Entry 7NJL (electron microscopy, 2.71 A resolution); this record covers chains G and H of the 20 polymer chains in the assembly.

# Chain G
Molecule: ATP synthase gamma chain
Organism: Mycobacterium smegmatis (strain ATCC 700084 / mc(2)155)
Reference sequence: A0R201 (ATPG_MYCS2); residues 1-307 here = UniProt positions 1-307
Amino-acid sequence (307 residues; numbered 1 to 307; the number before each row is that of its first residue):
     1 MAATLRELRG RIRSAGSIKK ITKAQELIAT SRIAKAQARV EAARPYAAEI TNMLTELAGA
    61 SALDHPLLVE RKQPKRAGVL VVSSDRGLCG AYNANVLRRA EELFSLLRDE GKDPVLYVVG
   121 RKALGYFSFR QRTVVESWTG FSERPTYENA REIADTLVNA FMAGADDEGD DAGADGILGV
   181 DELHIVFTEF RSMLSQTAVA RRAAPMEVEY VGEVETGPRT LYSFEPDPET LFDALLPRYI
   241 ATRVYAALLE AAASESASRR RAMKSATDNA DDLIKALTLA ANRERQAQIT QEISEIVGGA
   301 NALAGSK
Unresolved in the structure: 1-2, 214-217, 305-307

# Chain H
Molecule: ATP synthase epsilon chain
Organism: Mycobacterium smegmatis (strain ATCC 700084 / mc(2)155)
Reference sequence: A0R1Z9 (ATPE_MYCS2); residue numbers follow UniProt; this construct covers 1-121
Amino-acid sequence (121 residues; row label = number of the first residue in the row):
     1 MADLNVEIVA VERELWSGPA TFVFTRTTAG EIGILPRHIP LVAQLVDDAM VRVEREGEDD
    61 LRIAVDGGFL SVTEETVRIL VENAQFESEI DADAAKEDAA SDDERTAAWG RARLRALGQI
   121 D
Unresolved in the structure: 1-2, 121

# Chain G / chain H interface
Pairs across the interface (41):
  Arg39(G) with Glu12(H), salt bridge
  Ala42(G) with Glu12(H); Arg13(H)
  Ala43(G) with Val11(H)
  Tyr46(G) with Val9(H); Ala10(H); Val11(H); Leu80(H), hydrophobic; Glu82(H)
  Glu49(G) with Arg78(H); Leu80(H)
  Met53(G) with Phe69(H), hydrophobic; Ser71(H); Leu80(H), hydrophobic
  Leu57(G) with Val42(H), hydrophobic
  Thr146(G) with Glu12(H)
  Tyr147(G) with Val11(H), hydrophobic; Glu12(H), hydrogen bond (backbone-side chain); Glu82(H), hydrogen bond
  Tyr222(G) with Pro40(H), hydrophobic; Val42(H), hydrophobic; Thr73(H)
  Ser223(G) with Pro40(H), hydrogen bond (backbone-backbone); Leu41(H); Val42(H), hydrogen bond (backbone-backbone)
  Phe224(G) with Val42(H), hydrophobic
  Glu225(G) with Thr27(H), hydrogen bond; Thr28(H); Ala29(H); Leu41(H); Val42(H)
  Pro226(G) with Thr28(H)
  Leu231(G) with Val42(H); Gln44(H)
  Ala234(G) with Gln44(H)
  Leu235(G) with Phe69(H), hydrophobic
  Arg238(G) with Gly67(H); Phe69(H); Glu82(H), salt bridge
  Tyr245(G) with Val11(H), hydrophobic; Glu12(H)
Also at the interface, not in a pair above, chain G (21 interface residues in all): Pro45, Thr220
Also at the interface, not in a pair above, chain H (25 interface residues in all): Glu14, Ile32, Ile39, Ala43, Leu70, Val81

# Summary
The interface between chain G and chain H involves 21 residues on one side and 25 on the other; the contacts
include 5 hydrogen bonds and 2 salt bridges. Polar contacts include Arg39(G)-Glu12(H), Arg238(G)-Glu82(H) and
Tyr147(G)-Glu12(H).
Chain G is ATP synthase gamma chain and chain H is ATP synthase epsilon chain, both from Mycobacterium
smegmatis (strain ATCC 700084 / mc(2)155); the structure, Mycobacterium smegmatis ATP synthase state 1b, was
determined by electron microscopy, deposited together with 7NJK, 7NJM, 7NJN, 7NJO, 7NJP, 7NJQ and 20 further
entries.
